9BXT - chains A and B of the 5 polymer chains in the assembly; structure by electron microscopy, 2.88 A resolution.

== Chain A (and B) ==
Name: Ribonucleoside-diphosphate reductase subunit alpha
From: Bacillus subtilis
Notes: EC 1.17.4.1; chain B of this document is another copy of the same molecule, construct and numbering; everything in this record applies to it too
Reference sequence: P50620 (RIR1_BACSU); residue numbers follow UniProt; this construct covers 1-700
Chain sequence (700 residues; row label = number of the first residue in the row):
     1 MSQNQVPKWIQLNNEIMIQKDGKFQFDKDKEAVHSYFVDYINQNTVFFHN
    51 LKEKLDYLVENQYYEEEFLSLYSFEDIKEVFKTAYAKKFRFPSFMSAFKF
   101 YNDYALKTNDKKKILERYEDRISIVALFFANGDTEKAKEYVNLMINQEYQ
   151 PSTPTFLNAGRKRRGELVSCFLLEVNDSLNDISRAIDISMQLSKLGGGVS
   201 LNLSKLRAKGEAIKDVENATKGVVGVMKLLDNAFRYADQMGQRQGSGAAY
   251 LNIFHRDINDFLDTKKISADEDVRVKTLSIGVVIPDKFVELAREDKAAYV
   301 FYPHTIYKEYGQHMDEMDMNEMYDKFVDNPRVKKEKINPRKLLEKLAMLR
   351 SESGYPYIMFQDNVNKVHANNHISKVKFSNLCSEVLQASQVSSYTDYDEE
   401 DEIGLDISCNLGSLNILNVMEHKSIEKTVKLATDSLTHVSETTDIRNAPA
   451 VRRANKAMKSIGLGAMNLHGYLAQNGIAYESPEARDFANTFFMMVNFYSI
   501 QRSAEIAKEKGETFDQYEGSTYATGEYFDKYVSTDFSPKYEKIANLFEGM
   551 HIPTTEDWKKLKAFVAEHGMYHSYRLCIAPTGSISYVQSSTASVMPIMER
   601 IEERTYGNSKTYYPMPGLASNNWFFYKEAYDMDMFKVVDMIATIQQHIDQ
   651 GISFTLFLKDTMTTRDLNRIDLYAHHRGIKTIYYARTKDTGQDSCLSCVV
Not modelled in the structure: 1-5, 689-700
Cystine bridges: C170-C409
Ligand contacts:
  - ATP (adenosine-5'-triphosphate): V33, H34, F37, V38, N42, K88, F89, R90, F91, R117
  - GDP (guanosine-5'-diphosphate): V46, F47, F48, H49, N50, L51, K54, K78, F81, K82, Y85, D120
  - dTTP (TTP), molecule 1: D177, S178, L179, N180, I182, L206, R207, A212, I213, K214, T220, K221, H304
  - dTTP (TTP), molecule 2: K194, Y236, A237, D238
UniProt features mapped onto this chain:
  - active site: N380 (Proton acceptor), C382 (Cysteine radical intermediate), E384 (Proton acceptor)
  - binding site (substrate): T153, S169, C170, G198, N380 to E384, P580 to I584
  - site: C170 (Important for hydrogen atom transfer), D177 (Allosteric effector binding), R207 (Allosteric effector binding), C409 (Important for hydrogen atom transfer), Y683 (Important for electron transfer), Y684 (Important for electron transfer), C695 (Interacts with thioredoxin/glutaredoxin), C698 (Interacts with thioredoxin/glutaredoxin)
  - mutagenesis: H255 (H255Y: In ts-A 73; temperature-sensitive lethal mutation)
Reported in the primary citation:
  - conformationally variable residues (side-chain flip): F624
  - catalytic residues: C382 (citing earlier work)

== How chain A and chain B interact ==
Residue-residue contacts - 62 pairs, chain A then chain B:
  R163(A) with D215(B); V216(B)
  L179(A) with M190(B); Q191(B); K194(B); Y236(B), hydrophobic
  N180(A) with Q191(B); N447(B), hydrogen bond
  I182(A) with Y236(B)
  S183(A) with D187(B), hydrogen bond; M190(B)
  R184(A) with R184(B); Y397(B)
  D187(A) with S183(B), hydrogen bond
  M190(A) with L179(B); S183(B)
  Q191(A) with L179(B); N180(B), hydrogen bond
  K194(A) with L179(B)
  K214(A) with K194(B)
  D215(A) with R163(B), salt bridge
  V216(A) with M240(B), hydrophobic
  E217(A) with M240(B)
  A219(A) with M240(B)
  K221(A) with R235(B); Y236(B), hydrogen bond (side chain-backbone); D238(B), salt bridge
  G225(A) with Y236(B)
  V226(A) with Y236(B)
  L229(A) with M190(B), hydrophobic; N232(B); A233(B), hydrophobic; Y236(B), hydrophobic
  N232(A) with L229(B); N232(B), hydrogen bond
  A233(A) with L229(B), hydrophobic
  R235(A) with K221(B)
  Y236(A) with L179(B), hydrophobic; I182(B); K221(B), hydrogen bond (backbone-side chain); G225(B); V226(B); L229(B), hydrophobic
  D238(A) with K221(B)
  M240(A) with V216(B), hydrophobic; E217(B); N218(B); A219(B), hydrophobic
  D396(A) with N447(B), hydrogen bond
  Y397(A) with D401(B), hydrogen bond; I403(B); R446(B); N447(B); P449(B), hydrophobic
  D401(A) with Y397(B), hydrogen bond
  I403(A) with Y397(B)
  R446(A) with D396(B); Y397(B)
  N447(A) with N180(B), hydrogen bond; D396(B), hydrogen bond; Y397(B)
  P449(A) with Y397(B), hydrophobic
Also at the interface, not in a pair above, chain A (36 interface residues in all): N218, G222, D398, R452
Also at the interface, not in a pair above, chain B (35 interface residues in all): K214, G222, D398

== Overview ==
36 residues of chain A face 35 of chain B across their interface; the contacts include 12 hydrogen bonds and 2
salt bridges. Polar pairs include D215(A)-R163(B), K221(A)-D238(B) and N180(A)-N447(B). Chain A binds dTTP,
ATP and GDP. The paper reports the catalytic residue C382(A); conformational variability at F624(A).
Chain A and chain B are both Ribonucleoside-diphosphate reductase subunit alpha (Bacillus subtilis); the
structure, TrxA focus-classified model for pre-reduction condition of Bacillus subtilis ribonucleotide
reductase complex, was determined by electron microscopy, deposited together with 9BW3, 9BWX, 9BX2, 9BX3,
9BX6, 9BX8 and 39 further entries.
